Entry 8ZDO (electron microscopy, 2.97 A resolution); this record covers chains i and l of the 39 polymer chains in the assembly.

== Chain i (and l) ==
Protein: Baseplate upper protein (gp23)
From: Mycolicibacterium smegmatis MC2 155
Notes: chain l of this document is another copy of the same molecule, construct and numbering; everything in this record applies to it too
Chain sequence (311 residues; numbered 1 to 311; the number before each row is that of its first residue):
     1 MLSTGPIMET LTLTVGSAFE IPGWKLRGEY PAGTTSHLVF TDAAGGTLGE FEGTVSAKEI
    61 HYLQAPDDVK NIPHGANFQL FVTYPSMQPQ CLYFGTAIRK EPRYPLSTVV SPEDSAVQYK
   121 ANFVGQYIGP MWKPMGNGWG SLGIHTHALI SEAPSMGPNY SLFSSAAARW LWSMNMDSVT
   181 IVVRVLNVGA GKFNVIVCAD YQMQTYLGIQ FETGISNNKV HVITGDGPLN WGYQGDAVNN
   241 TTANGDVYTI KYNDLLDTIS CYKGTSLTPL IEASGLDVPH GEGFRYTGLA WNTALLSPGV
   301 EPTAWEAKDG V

== Chain i / chain l interface ==
Residue-residue contacts (44):
  Met-1(i) / Glu-9(l)  hydrogen bond (backbone-side chain)
  Met-1(i) / Thr-10(l)  hydrogen bond (backbone-backbone)
  Met-1(i) / Thr-12(l)
  Met-1(i) / Lys-25(l)  hydrogen bond (backbone-side chain)
  Leu-2(i) / Glu-9(l)
  Leu-2(i) / Thr-10(l)  hydrogen bond (backbone-backbone)
  Leu-2(i) / Leu-11(l)  hydrophobic
  Leu-2(i) / Ile-21(l)
  Leu-2(i) / Pro-22(l)
  Leu-2(i) / Lys-25(l)
  Leu-2(i) / Phe-78(l)  hydrophobic
  Ser-3(i) / Leu-11(l)
  Ser-3(i) / Thr-12(l)  hydrogen bond (side chain-backbone)
  Ser-3(i) / Phe-19(l)
  Ser-3(i) / Glu-20(l)
  Gly-5(i) / Thr-12(l)
  Pro-6(i) / Thr-14(l)
  Pro-6(i) / Lys-100(l)
  Thr-41(i) / Tyr-104(l)
  Asp-42(i) / Tyr-104(l)
  Ala-43(i) / Tyr-104(l)
  Ala-43(i) / Pro-105(l)
  Ala-43(i) / Leu-106(l)
  Ala-44(i) / Leu-106(l)  hydrophobic
  Ala-44(i) / Ser-107(l)
  Gly-45(i) / Tyr-104(l)
  Asn-77(i) / Pro-102(l)
  Asn-77(i) / Tyr-104(l)
  Gln-79(i) / Val-15(l)
  Gln-79(i) / Pro-102(l)
  Gln-79(i) / Tyr-104(l)
  Phe-81(i) / Val-15(l)
  Phe-81(i) / Gly-16(l)
  Phe-81(i) / Ser-17(l)
  Gln-88(i) / Ala-18(l)
  Gln-88(i) / Pro-66(l)
  Pro-89(i) / Gly-16(l)
  Pro-89(i) / Ser-17(l)
  Pro-89(i) / Ala-18(l)  hydrogen bond (backbone-backbone)
  Gln-90(i) / Ser-17(l)
  Cys-91(i) / Ser-17(l)  hydrogen bond (backbone-side chain)
  Phe-94(i) / Lys-100(l)
  Phe-94(i) / Glu-101(l)
  Phe-94(i) / Pro-102(l)
Also at the interface, not in a pair above, chain i (20 interface residues in all): Thr-4, Phe-78
Also at the interface, not in a pair above, chain l (28 interface residues in all): Leu-26, Ala-65, Leu-80, Tyr-93, Arg-103

== Summary ==
The interface between chain i and chain l involves 20 residues on one side and 28 on the other; the contacts
include 7 hydrogen bonds. Polar pairs include Met-1(i)/Glu-9(l), Met-1(i)/Lys-25(l) and Ser-3(i)/Thr-12(l).
Both chains are Baseplate upper protein (gp23) (Mycolicibacterium smegmatis MC2 155). Entry 8ZDO (Cryo-EM
structure of Mycobacteriophage Douge baseplate (gp13, gp17, gp23, gp16, gp18 and gp20)) was determined by
electron microscopy together with 8ZDJ, 8ZDK, 8ZDL and 8ZDQ from the same study.
